Entry 4E0X (X-ray diffraction, 2.00 A resolution); this record covers chains A and B.

== Chain A (and B) ==
Molecule: Glutamate receptor, ionotropic kainate 1
Organism: Rattus norvegicus
Notes: chain B of this document is another copy of the same molecule, construct and numbering; everything in this record applies to it too
UniProtKB: P22756 (GRIK1_RAT); the construct has insertions or renumbered stretches relative to UniProt, so the offset changes along the chain: 2-116 = UniProt 445-559; 119-257 = UniProt 682-820
Sequence (257 residues; each row starts with the number of its first residue):
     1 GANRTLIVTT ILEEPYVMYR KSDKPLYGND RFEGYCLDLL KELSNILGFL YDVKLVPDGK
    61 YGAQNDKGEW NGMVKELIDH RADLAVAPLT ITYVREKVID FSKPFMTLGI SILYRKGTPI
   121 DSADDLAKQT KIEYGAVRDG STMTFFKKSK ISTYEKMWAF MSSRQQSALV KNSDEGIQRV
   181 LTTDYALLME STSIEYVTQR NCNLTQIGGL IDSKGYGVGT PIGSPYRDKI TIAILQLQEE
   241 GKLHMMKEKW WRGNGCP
Not modelled in the structure: 1-3, 253-257 (chain B: 1-3)
Construct notes: expression tag (1); linker (117-118)
Residues lining bound ligands: 3-(carboxymethyl)-4-isopropenylproline (KAI): E13, Y61, P88, L89, T90, R95, V137, G140, S141, T142, S173, M189, E190, Y216
Curated features (UniProtKB/Swiss-Prot):
  - binding site (L-glutamate): P88, T90, R95, S141, T142, E190
  - glycosylation (N-linked (GlcNAc...) asparagine): N3, N203
  - modified residue: S162 (Phosphoserine), T198 (Phosphothreonine)

== Chain A / chain B interface ==
Pairs across the interface - 40 pairs, chain A then chain B:
  I91(A) - K103(B)
  I91(A) - L235(B)  hydrophobic
  T92(A) - L235(B)
  T92(A) - E239(B)
  Y93(A) - I232(B)
  Y93(A) - Q236(B)
  Y93(A) - E239(B)  hydrogen bond (backbone-side chain)
  E96(A) - K103(B)  salt bridge
  E96(A) - T231(B)
  E96(A) - I232(B)
  E96(A) - L235(B)
  K97(A) - I232(B)
  F101(A) - K103(B)  hydrogen bond (backbone-side chain)
  S102(A) - K103(B)
  K103(A) - I91(B)
  K103(A) - E96(B)  salt bridge
  K103(A) - F101(B)  hydrogen bond (side chain-backbone)
  K103(A) - S102(B)
  T107(A) - S213(B)
  F145(A) - E239(B)
  D212(A) - Q238(B)
  S213(A) - Q238(B)  hydrogen bond (backbone-side chain)
  R227(A) - R227(B)
  R227(A) - D228(B)  salt bridge
  D228(A) - R227(B)  salt bridge
  T231(A) - E96(B)
  I232(A) - Y93(B)  hydrophobic
  I232(A) - E96(B)
  I232(A) - K97(B)
  L235(A) - I91(B)  hydrophobic
  L235(A) - T92(B)
  L235(A) - Y93(B)  hydrophobic
  L235(A) - E96(B)
  Q236(A) - Y93(B)
  Q238(A) - D212(B)
  Q238(A) - S213(B)  hydrogen bond (side chain-backbone)
  E239(A) - T92(B)
  E239(A) - Y93(B)  hydrogen bond (side chain-backbone)
  E239(A) - F145(B)
  E240(A) - I151(B)
Interface residues without a listed pair, chain A (23 interface residues in all): D100, I151
Interface residues without a listed pair, chain B (23 interface residues in all): D100, T107, E240

== Summary ==
Chain A and chain B each contribute 23 residues to their interface, with 6 hydrogen bonds and 4 salt bridges.
Polar contacts include E96(A)-K103(B), R227(A)-D228(B) and Y93(A)-E239(B). Chain A binds
3-(carboxymethyl)-4-isopropenylproline. From UniProt: 6 L-glutamate-binding residues on chain A.
Chain A and chain B are both Glutamate receptor, ionotropic kainate 1 (Rattus norvegicus); the structure,
Crystal structure of the kainate receptor GluK1 ligand-binding domain in complex with kainate in the absence
..., was determined by X-ray diffraction, deposited together with 4E0W.
